PDB entry 2A6E | X-ray diffraction, 2.80 A resolution | chains D and E of the 6 polymer chains in the assembly

# Chain D
Molecule: DNA-directed RNA polymerase beta' chain
Source organism: Thermus thermophilus
Notes: EC 2.7.7.6
UniProtKB: Q8RQE8 (RPOC_THET8); residues 1-1524 here = UniProt positions 1-1524
Sequence (1524 residues; row label = number of the first residue in the row):
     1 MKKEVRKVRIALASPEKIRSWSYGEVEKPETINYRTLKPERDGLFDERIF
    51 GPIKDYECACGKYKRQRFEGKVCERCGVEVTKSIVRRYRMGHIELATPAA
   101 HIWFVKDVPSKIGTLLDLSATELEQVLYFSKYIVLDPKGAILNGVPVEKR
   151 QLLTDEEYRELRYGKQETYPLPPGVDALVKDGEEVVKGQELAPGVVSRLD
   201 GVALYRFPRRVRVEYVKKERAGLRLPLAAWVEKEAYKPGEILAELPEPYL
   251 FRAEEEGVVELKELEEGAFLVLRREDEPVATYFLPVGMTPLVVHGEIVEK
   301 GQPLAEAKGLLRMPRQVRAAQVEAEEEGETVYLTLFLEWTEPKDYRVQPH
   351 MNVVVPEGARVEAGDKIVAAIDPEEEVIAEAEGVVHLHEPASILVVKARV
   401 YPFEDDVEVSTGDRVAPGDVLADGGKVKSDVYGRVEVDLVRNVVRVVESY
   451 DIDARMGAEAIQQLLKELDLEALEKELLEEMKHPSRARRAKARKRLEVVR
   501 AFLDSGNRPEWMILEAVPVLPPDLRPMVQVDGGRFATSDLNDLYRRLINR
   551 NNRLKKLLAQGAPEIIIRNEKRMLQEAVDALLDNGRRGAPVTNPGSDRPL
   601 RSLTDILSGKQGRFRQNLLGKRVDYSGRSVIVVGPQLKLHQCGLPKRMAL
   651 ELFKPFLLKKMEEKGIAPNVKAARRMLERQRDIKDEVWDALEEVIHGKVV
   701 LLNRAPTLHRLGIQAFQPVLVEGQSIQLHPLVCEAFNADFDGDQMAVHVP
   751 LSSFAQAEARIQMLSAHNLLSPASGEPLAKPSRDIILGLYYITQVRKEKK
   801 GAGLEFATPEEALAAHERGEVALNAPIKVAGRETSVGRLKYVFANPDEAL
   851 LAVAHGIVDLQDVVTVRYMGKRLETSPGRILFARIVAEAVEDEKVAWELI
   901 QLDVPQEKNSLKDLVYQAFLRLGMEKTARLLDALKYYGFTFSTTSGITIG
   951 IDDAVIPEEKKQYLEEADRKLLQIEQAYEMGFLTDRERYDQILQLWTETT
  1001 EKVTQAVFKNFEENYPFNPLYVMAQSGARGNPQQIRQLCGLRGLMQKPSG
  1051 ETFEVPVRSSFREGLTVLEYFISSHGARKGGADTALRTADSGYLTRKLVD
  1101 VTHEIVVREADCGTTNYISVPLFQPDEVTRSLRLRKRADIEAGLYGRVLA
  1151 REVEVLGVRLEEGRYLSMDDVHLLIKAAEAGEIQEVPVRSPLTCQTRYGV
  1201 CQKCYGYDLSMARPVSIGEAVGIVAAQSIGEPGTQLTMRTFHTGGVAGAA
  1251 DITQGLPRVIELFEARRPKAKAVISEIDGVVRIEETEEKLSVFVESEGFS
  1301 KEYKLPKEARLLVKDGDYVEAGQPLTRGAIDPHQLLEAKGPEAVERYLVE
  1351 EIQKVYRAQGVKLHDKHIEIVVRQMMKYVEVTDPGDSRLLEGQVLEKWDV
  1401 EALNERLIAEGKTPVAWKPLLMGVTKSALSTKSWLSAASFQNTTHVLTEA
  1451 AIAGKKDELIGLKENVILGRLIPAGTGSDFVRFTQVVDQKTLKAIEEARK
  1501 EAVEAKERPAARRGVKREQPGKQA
Not modelled in the structure: 1, 252-363, 1506-1524
Ion coordination: Zn2+ site 1: C58, C60, C73, C76; Mg2+: D739, D741, D743; Zn2+ site 2: C1112, C1194, C1201, C1204

# Chain E
Molecule: RNA polymerase omega chain
Source organism: Thermus thermophilus
UniProtKB: Q8RQE7 (RPOZ_THET8); residue numbers follow UniProt; this construct covers 1-99
Sequence (99 residues; row label = number of the first residue in the row):
     1 MAEPGIDKLFGMVDSKYRLTVVVAKRAQQLLRHGFKNTVLEPEERPKMQT
    51 LEGLFDDPNAETWAMKELLTGRLVFGENLVPEDRLQKEMERIYPGEREE
Not modelled in the structure: 1, 97-99

# How chain D and chain E interact
Residue-residue contacts (79):
  H640(D) - A2(E)
  H640(D) - E3(E)  salt bridge
  E663(D) - D57(E)
  H696(D) - M48(E)
  H696(D) - L54(E)
  H696(D) - P58(E)
  H696(D) - N59(E)
  G697(D) - N59(E)
  K698(D) - N59(E)
  S753(D) - A27(E)
  F754(D) - V21(E)  hydrophobic
  F754(D) - A24(E)  hydrophobic
  Q756(D) - E61(E)  hydrogen bond
  A757(D) - A24(E)  hydrophobic
  E758(D) - T20(E)
  R760(D) - E3(E)  salt bridge
  R760(D) - N59(E)  hydrogen bond
  R760(D) - E61(E)  salt bridge
  R760(D) - T62(E)
  I761(D) - T20(E)
  I761(D) - V23(E)  hydrophobic
  Q762(D) - K16(E)
  Q762(D) - Y17(E)
  Q762(D) - T20(E)  hydrogen bond
  L764(D) - E3(E)
  A766(D) - A2(E)
  H767(D) - E3(E)
  H767(D) - I6(E)
  M924(D) - F10(E)  hydrophobic
  E925(D) - A2(E)
  E925(D) - E3(E)
  E925(D) - P4(E)
  E925(D) - G5(E)  hydrogen bond (side chain-backbone)
  E925(D) - I6(E)
  E925(D) - D7(E)
  A928(D) - A2(E)
  L1209(D) - K16(E)
  S1216(D) - K16(E)
  S1216(D) - Y17(E)
  I1217(D) - S15(E)
  I1217(D) - Y17(E)
  G1475(D) - Y17(E)
  T1476(D) - Y17(E)
  T1476(D) - T20(E)
  T1476(D) - V21(E)
  F1480(D) - D14(E)
  F1480(D) - R18(E)  hydrogen bond (backbone-side chain)
  F1480(D) - E77(E)
  V1481(D) - R18(E)
  V1481(D) - V21(E)
  F1483(D) - E77(E)
  T1484(D) - K25(E)
  T1484(D) - G76(E)
  Q1485(D) - V74(E)
  Q1485(D) - F75(E)
  Q1485(D) - G76(E)  hydrogen bond (backbone-backbone)
  Q1485(D) - N78(E)
  Q1485(D) - L79(E)
  Q1485(D) - V80(E)  hydrogen bond (side chain-backbone)
  Q1485(D) - E82(E)  hydrogen bond
  V1486(D) - V22(E)  hydrophobic
  V1486(D) - Q29(E)
  V1486(D) - V74(E)
  V1487(D) - L73(E)
  V1487(D) - V74(E)  hydrogen bond (backbone-backbone)
  V1487(D) - L79(E)  hydrophobic
  D1488(D) - R26(E)  salt bridge
  D1488(D) - M89(E)
  D1488(D) - Y93(E)  hydrogen bond
  Q1489(D) - R72(E)
  Q1489(D) - V74(E)
  K1490(D) - Y93(E)
  T1491(D) - M89(E)
  T1491(D) - Y93(E)
  L1492(D) - L79(E)  hydrophobic
  A1494(D) - E88(E)
  A1494(D) - I92(E)  hydrophobic
  I1495(D) - V80(E)  hydrophobic
  I1495(D) - E88(E)
Interface residues without a listed pair, chain D (45 interface residues in all): L639, Q717, N768, R1213, G1218, E1219, A1498
Interface residues without a listed pair, chain E (49 interface residues in all): L19, Q28, T38, V39, M65, R84, L85

# In short
45 residues of chain D face 49 of chain E across their interface; the contacts include 10 hydrogen bonds and 4
salt bridges. Polar pairs include H640(D)-E3(E), R760(D)-E3(E) and R760(D)-E61(E). The Zn2+ site 1 is built by
C58(D), C60(D), C73(D) and C76(D).
Chain D is DNA-directed RNA polymerase beta' chain and chain E is RNA polymerase omega chain, both from
Thermus thermophilus; the structure, Crystal structure of the T. Thermophilus RNA polymerase holoenzyme, was
determined by X-ray diffraction together with 2A68 and 2A69 from the same study.
